PDB entry 5ND6 | X-ray diffraction, 1.58 A resolution | chains A and B

[Chain A (and B)]
Molecule: Transketolase
Source organism: Chlamydomonas reinhardtii
Notes: EC 2.2.1.1; chain B of this document is another copy of the same molecule, construct and numbering; everything in this record applies to it too
UniProt: A8IAN1 (A8IAN1_CHLRE); residues 36-718 here = UniProt positions 36-718
Chain sequence (693 residues; row label = number of the first residue in the row):
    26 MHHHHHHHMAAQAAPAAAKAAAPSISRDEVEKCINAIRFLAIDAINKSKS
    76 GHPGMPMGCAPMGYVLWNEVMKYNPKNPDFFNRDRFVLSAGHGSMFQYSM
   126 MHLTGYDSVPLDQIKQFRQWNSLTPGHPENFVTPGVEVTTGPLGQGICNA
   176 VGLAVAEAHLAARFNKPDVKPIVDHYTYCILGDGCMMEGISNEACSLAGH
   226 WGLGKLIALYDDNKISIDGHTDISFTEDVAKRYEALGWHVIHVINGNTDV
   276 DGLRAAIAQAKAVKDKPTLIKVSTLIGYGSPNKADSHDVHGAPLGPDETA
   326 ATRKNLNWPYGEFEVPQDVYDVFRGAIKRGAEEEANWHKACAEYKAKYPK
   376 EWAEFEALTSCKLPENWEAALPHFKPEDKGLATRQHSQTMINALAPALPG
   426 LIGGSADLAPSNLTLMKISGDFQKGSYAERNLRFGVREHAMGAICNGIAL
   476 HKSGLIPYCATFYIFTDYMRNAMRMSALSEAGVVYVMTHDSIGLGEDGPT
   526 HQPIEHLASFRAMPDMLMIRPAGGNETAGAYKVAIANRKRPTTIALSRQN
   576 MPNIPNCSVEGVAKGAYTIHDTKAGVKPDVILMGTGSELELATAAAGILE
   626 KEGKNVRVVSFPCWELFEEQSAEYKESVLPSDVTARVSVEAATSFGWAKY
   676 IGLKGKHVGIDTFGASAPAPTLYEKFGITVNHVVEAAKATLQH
Unresolved in the structure: 26-48, 718 (chain B: 26-48)
Sequence notes: initiating methionine (26); expression tag (27-35)
What the authors report for this chain:
  - conformationally variable residues (order/disorder transition): K239 to D247, L433 to N437
  - contacts within the chain: C470-C484

[How chain A and chain B interact]
Residue-residue contacts (204):
  S75(A) - E521(B)
  R143(A) - E521(B)
  R143(A) - D522(B)  salt bridge
  R143(A) - S691(B)
  R143(A) - A692(B)
  R143(A) - P693(B)
  Q144(A) - S691(B)
  Q144(A) - P693(B)
  W145(A) - A690(B)  hydrophobic
  W145(A) - S691(B)
  W145(A) - A692(B)
  W145(A) - L697(B)  hydrophobic
  W145(A) - K700(B)
  P150(A) - S691(B)
  G151(A) - E521(B)
  G151(A) - S691(B)  hydrogen bond (backbone-side chain)
  H152(A) - D522(B)  hydrogen bond (side chain-backbone)
  H152(A) - T525(B)
  H152(A) - H526(B)
  E154(A) - P524(B)
  T164(A) - T525(B)
  T165(A) - T525(B)
  P167(A) - F490(B)  hydrophobic
  P167(A) - Y493(B)  hydrogen bond (backbone-side chain)
  P167(A) - T525(B)
  L168(A) - V461(B)  hydrophobic
  L168(A) - Y493(B)  hydrogen bond (backbone-side chain)
  Q170(A) - Y493(B)  hydrogen bond
  G209(A) - V461(B)
  M212(A) - E218(B)
  M212(A) - G460(B)
  M212(A) - V461(B)
  M212(A) - R462(B)
  E213(A) - E218(B)
  E213(A) - V461(B)
  E213(A) - E463(B)
  E213(A) - Y493(B)
  G214(A) - G214(B)
  G214(A) - E218(B)  hydrogen bond (backbone-side chain)
  N217(A) - N217(B)
  N217(A) - R257(B)
  E218(A) - M212(B)
  E218(A) - E213(B)
  E218(A) - G214(B)  hydrogen bond (side chain-backbone)
  S221(A) - E252(B)  hydrogen bond
  H225(A) - D247(B)
  H225(A) - I248(B)  hydrogen bond (side chain-backbone)
  H225(A) - S249(B)
  H225(A) - T251(B)  hydrogen bond
  D243(A) - D432(B)
  D243(A) - L433(B)  hydrogen bond (side chain-backbone)
  D243(A) - V461(B)
  G244(A) - G460(B)
  G244(A) - V461(B)
  H245(A) - R458(B)  hydrogen bond
  D247(A) - H225(B)
  I248(A) - Q448(B)
  I248(A) - R458(B)
  S249(A) - H225(B)
  S249(A) - R458(B)
  S249(A) - G460(B)
  S249(A) - R462(B)  hydrogen bond (backbone-side chain)
  F250(A) - R462(B)
  T251(A) - H225(B)  hydrogen bond
  E252(A) - S221(B)  hydrogen bond
  E252(A) - A260(B)
  E252(A) - L261(B)
  D253(A) - A260(B)  hydrogen bond (backbone-backbone)
  K256(A) - K256(B)
  K256(A) - E259(B)  salt bridge
  K256(A) - A260(B)
  R257(A) - N217(B)
  R257(A) - R257(B)
  R257(A) - A260(B)
  E259(A) - K256(B)  salt bridge
  A260(A) - E252(B)
  A260(A) - D253(B)  hydrogen bond (backbone-backbone)
  A260(A) - K256(B)
  A260(A) - R257(B)
  L261(A) - E252(B)
  D432(A) - S241(B)
  D432(A) - I242(B)  hydrogen bond (side chain-backbone)
  D432(A) - D243(B)  hydrogen bond (side chain-backbone)
  L433(A) - I242(B)  hydrophobic
  L433(A) - D243(B)  hydrogen bond (backbone-side chain)
  A434(A) - D243(B)  hydrogen bond (backbone-side chain)
  P435(A) - I242(B)
  P435(A) - D243(B)
  S436(A) - I242(B)
  Q448(A) - I248(B)  hydrogen bond (side chain-backbone)
  R458(A) - D243(B)  salt bridge
  R458(A) - I248(B)
  R458(A) - S249(B)
  G460(A) - M212(B)
  G460(A) - S249(B)
  V461(A) - L168(B)  hydrophobic
  V461(A) - G209(B)
  V461(A) - M212(B)
  V461(A) - E213(B)
  R462(A) - M212(B)
  R462(A) - S249(B)  hydrogen bond (side chain-backbone)
  R462(A) - F250(B)
  E463(A) - E213(B)
  H464(A) - Y493(B)
  I489(A) - R499(B)
  D492(A) - D492(B)
  D492(A) - R495(B)  salt bridge
  D492(A) - N496(B)
  D492(A) - R499(B)
  Y493(A) - P167(B)  hydrogen bond (side chain-backbone)
  Y493(A) - L168(B)  hydrogen bond (side chain-backbone)
  Y493(A) - Q170(B)  hydrogen bond
  Y493(A) - E213(B)
  Y493(A) - H464(B)
  Y493(A) - N496(B)
  R495(A) - D492(B)  salt bridge
  R495(A) - E530(B)
  N496(A) - D492(B)
  N496(A) - Y493(B)
  R499(A) - I489(B)
  R499(A) - D492(B)
  R499(A) - P524(B)  hydrogen bond (side chain-backbone)
  R499(A) - Q527(B)  hydrogen bond (side chain-backbone)
  R499(A) - I529(B)
  R499(A) - E530(B)  salt bridge
  R499(A) - H531(B)
  R499(A) - F688(B)
  A502(A) - F688(B)
  L503(A) - T525(B)
  L503(A) - F688(B)  hydrophobic
  E521(A) - S75(B)
  E521(A) - R143(B)
  E521(A) - G151(B)
  D522(A) - R143(B)  salt bridge
  D522(A) - H152(B)  hydrogen bond (backbone-side chain)
  P524(A) - E154(B)
  P524(A) - R499(B)  hydrogen bond (backbone-side chain)
  P524(A) - L503(B)  hydrophobic
  T525(A) - H152(B)
  T525(A) - T164(B)
  T525(A) - T165(B)
  T525(A) - L503(B)
  H526(A) - H152(B)
  H526(A) - G166(B)
  Q527(A) - R499(B)  hydrogen bond (backbone-side chain)
  I529(A) - R499(B)
  I529(A) - P539(B)  hydrophobic
  E530(A) - R499(B)  salt bridge
  E530(A) - A537(B)
  E530(A) - M538(B)
  E530(A) - P539(B)
  H531(A) - R499(B)
  A533(A) - F670(B)
  S534(A) - S534(B)
  R536(A) - F670(B)
  A537(A) - E530(B)
  A537(A) - A533(B)  hydrophobic
  A537(A) - F670(B)  hydrophobic
  M538(A) - E530(B)
  P539(A) - I529(B)  hydrophobic
  P539(A) - E530(B)
  P539(A) - D686(B)
  P539(A) - T687(B)
  P539(A) - F688(B)
  D540(A) - F688(B)
  W639(A) - F670(B)  hydrophobic
  R661(A) - L678(B)
  F670(A) - A533(B)
  F670(A) - R536(B)
  F670(A) - A537(B)  hydrophobic
  F670(A) - W639(B)  hydrophobic
  F670(A) - F670(B)  hydrophobic
  F670(A) - G671(B)
  G671(A) - F670(B)
  A673(A) - A673(B)
  A673(A) - K674(B)
  A673(A) - L678(B)
  K674(A) - A673(B)
  K674(A) - L678(B)
  G677(A) - L678(B)
  L678(A) - R661(B)
  L678(A) - A673(B)
  L678(A) - K674(B)
  L678(A) - G677(B)
  D686(A) - P539(B)
  T687(A) - P539(B)
  F688(A) - R499(B)
  F688(A) - A502(B)
  F688(A) - L503(B)  hydrophobic
  F688(A) - P539(B)
  F688(A) - D540(B)
  A690(A) - W145(B)  hydrophobic
  S691(A) - R143(B)
  S691(A) - Q144(B)
  S691(A) - W145(B)
  S691(A) - P150(B)
  S691(A) - G151(B)  hydrogen bond (side chain-backbone)
  A692(A) - R143(B)
  A692(A) - W145(B)
  P693(A) - R143(B)
  P693(A) - Q144(B)
  T696(A) - W145(B)
  L697(A) - W145(B)  hydrophobic
  K700(A) - W145(B)
Other interface residues (no listed pair), chain A (104 interface residues in all): S73, H77, F156, G166, L222, H315, S430, F459, F490, M500, P528, T668, Y675, F701
Other interface residues (no listed pair), chain B (99 interface residues in all): S73, H77, F156, L222, D446, F459, P528, T668, Y675, T696, F701

[In short]
Chain A and chain B form an interface of 104 and 99 residues respectively; the contacts include 32 hydrogen
bonds and 9 salt bridges. Polar pairs include R143(A)-D522(B), K256(A)-E259(B) and R458(A)-D243(B). The paper
reports conformational variability at K239(A) and L433(A); contacts within the chain involving C470(A) and
C484(A).
Both chains are Transketolase (Chlamydomonas reinhardtii). Entry 5ND6 (Crystal structure of apo transketolase
from Chlamydomonas reinhardtii) was determined by X-ray diffraction, deposited together with 5ND5.
